Entry 2Z3H (X-ray diffraction, 1.50 A resolution); this record covers chains B and C of the 4 polymer chains in the assembly.

# Chain B (and C)
Protein: Blasticidin-S deaminase
Organism: Aspergillus terreus
Notes: EC 3.5.4.23; chain C of this document is another copy of the same molecule, construct and numbering; everything in this record applies to it too
Reference sequence: P0C2P0 (BSD_ASPTE); numbering as in UniProt (aligned over 1-130)
Amino-acid sequence (130 residues; row label = number of the first residue in the row):
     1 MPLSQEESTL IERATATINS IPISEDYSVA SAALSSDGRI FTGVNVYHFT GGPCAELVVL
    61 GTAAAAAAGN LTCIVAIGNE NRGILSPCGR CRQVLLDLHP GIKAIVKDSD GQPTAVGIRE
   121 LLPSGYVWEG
Disordered / not traced: 1-2, 129-130 (chain C: 1-2, 125-130)
Bound ions: Zn2+: Cys-54, Cys-88, Cys-91
Ligand contacts: deaminohydroxy blasticidin-s (BLO; 1-(4-{[(3R)-3-amino-5-{[(Z)-amino(imino)methyl](methyl)amino}pentanoyl]amino}-2,3,4-trideoxy-D-erythro-hex-2-enopyranuronosyl)-4-hydroxypyrimidin-2(1h)-one): Glu-25, Asp-26, Ser-28, Val-29, Asn-45, Tyr-47, Cys-54, Ala-55, Glu-56, Arg-82, Leu-85, Ser-86, Pro-87, Cys-88, Cys-91
Curated features (UniProtKB/Swiss-Prot):
  - active site: Glu-56 (Proton donor)
  - binding site (substrate): Ser-28, Arg-82, Tyr-126, Trp-128
  - binding site (Zn(2+)): Cys-54, Cys-88, Cys-91
  - mutagenesis: Glu-56 (E56D: Loss of activity; E56Q: Loss of activity), Cys-91 (C91A: Loss of activity; C91S: Loss of activity)

# How chain B and chain C interact
Pairs across the interface (54; chain B residue first):
  Thr-17(B) with Ala-65(C)
  Ser-20(B) with Ala-67(C)
  Ile-21(B) with Ala-64(C); Ala-65(C); Ala-67(C)
  Pro-22(B) with Ala-67(C)
  Asp-26(B) with Leu-98(C)
  Tyr-27(B) with Ala-64(C), hydrophobic; Leu-98(C); His-99(C)
  Val-44(B) with Gly-61(C); Ala-64(C), hydrophobic; Ala-65(C)
  Val-46(B) with Leu-57(C); Leu-60(C); Gly-61(C); Leu-98(C), hydrophobic
  His-48(B) with Gln-93(C); Val-94(C); Asp-97(C), salt bridge
  Thr-50(B) with Arg-90(C), hydrogen bond (backbone-side chain); Val-94(C)
  Gly-51(B) with Arg-90(C), hydrogen bond (backbone-side chain)
  Pro-53(B) with Pro-53(C), hydrophobic; Leu-57(C)
  Leu-57(B) with Val-46(C); Pro-53(C)
  Val-58(B) with Val-58(C); Gly-61(C); Thr-62(C)
  Leu-60(B) with Val-46(C)
  Gly-61(B) with Val-44(C); Val-46(C); Val-58(C)
  Thr-62(B) with Val-58(C); Thr-62(C), hydrogen bond
  Ala-64(B) with Ile-21(C); Tyr-27(C), hydrophobic; Val-44(C), hydrophobic
  Ala-65(B) with Ile-21(C); Val-44(C)
  Ala-67(B) with Ile-21(C); Pro-22(C)
  Arg-90(B) with Thr-50(C), hydrogen bond (side chain-backbone); Gly-51(C), hydrogen bond (side chain-backbone)
  Gln-93(B) with His-48(C)
  Val-94(B) with His-48(C); Thr-50(C)
  Asp-97(B) with His-48(C), salt bridge
  Leu-98(B) with Asp-26(C); Tyr-27(C); Val-46(C), hydrophobic
  His-99(B) with Tyr-27(C)
  Tyr-126(B) with Phe-49(C), hydrophobic
Interface residues without a listed pair, chain B (29 interface residues in all): Gly-43, Tyr-47
Interface residues without a listed pair, chain C (29 interface residues in all): Thr-17, Ser-20, Gly-43, Tyr-47

# In short
Chain B and chain C each contribute 29 residues to their interface, with 5 hydrogen bonds and 2 salt bridges.
Among the polar pairs are His-48(B)/Asp-97(C), Thr-50(B)/Arg-90(C) and Gly-51(B)/Arg-90(C). Bound to chain B:
deaminohydroxy blasticidin-s.
Chain B and chain C are both Blasticidin-S deaminase (Aspergillus terreus); the structure, Crystal structure
of blasticidin S deaminase (BSD) complexed with deaminohydroxy blasticidin S, was determined by X-ray
diffraction, deposited together with 2Z3G, 2Z3I, 2Z3J, 1WN5 and 1WN6.
